8TID - chains S and s of the 30 polymer chains in the assembly; structure by electron microscopy, 3.60 A resolution.

[Chain S (and s)]
Molecule: Coiled-coil domain-containing protein 153
Source organism: Tetrahymena thermophila
Notes: chain s of this document is another copy of the same molecule, construct and numbering; everything in this record applies to it too
UniProt: Q22RH5 (Q22RH5_TETTS); residues 1-187 here = UniProt positions 1-187
Sequence (187 residues; each row starts with the number of its first residue):
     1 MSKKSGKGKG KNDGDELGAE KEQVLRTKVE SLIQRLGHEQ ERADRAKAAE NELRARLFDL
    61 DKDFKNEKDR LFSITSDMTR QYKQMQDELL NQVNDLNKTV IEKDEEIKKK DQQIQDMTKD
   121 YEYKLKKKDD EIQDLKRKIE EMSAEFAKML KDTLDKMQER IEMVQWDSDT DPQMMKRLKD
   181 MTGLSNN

[Interface between chain S and chain s]
Contacting residue pairs (144):
  L25(S) - E22(s)
  L25(S) - L25(s)  hydrophobic
  V29(S) - V29(s)  hydrophobic
  V29(S) - L32(s)
  L32(S) - V29(s)  hydrophobic
  L32(S) - I33(s)  hydrophobic
  I33(S) - L32(s)  hydrophobic
  R35(S) - L36(s)
  R35(S) - Q40(s)
  L36(S) - L32(s)  hydrophobic
  L36(S) - R35(s)
  L36(S) - L36(s)
  L36(S) - E39(s)
  E39(S) - E39(s)
  E39(S) - Q40(s)
  E39(S) - A43(s)
  Q40(S) - R35(s)
  Q40(S) - E39(s)
  R42(S) - A43(s)
  R42(S) - D44(s)  salt bridge
  R42(S) - K47(s)
  A43(S) - E39(s)
  A43(S) - R42(s)
  D44(S) - R42(s)  salt bridge
  A46(S) - A46(s)  hydrophobic
  A46(S) - K47(s)
  A46(S) - E50(s)
  K47(S) - R45(s)
  A49(S) - E50(s)
  E50(S) - A49(s)
  E50(S) - L53(s)
  L53(S) - E50(s)
  L53(S) - R54(s)
  R54(S) - R56(s)
  L57(S) - R56(s)
  L57(S) - L57(s)  hydrophobic
  L60(S) - L57(s)
  L60(S) - L60(s)  hydrophobic
  L60(S) - D61(s)
  D61(S) - L60(s)
  F64(S) - L60(s)
  F64(S) - D61(s)
  F64(S) - F64(s)
  E67(S) - F64(s)
  K68(S) - F64(s)
  L71(S) - L71(s)  hydrophobic
  F72(S) - E67(s)
  F72(S) - L71(s)  hydrophobic
  T75(S) - T75(s)  hydrogen bond
  T75(S) - M78(s)
  M78(S) - T75(s)
  M78(S) - M78(s)  hydrophobic
  M78(S) - T79(s)
  Y82(S) - T79(s)
  Y82(S) - Y82(s)  hydrophobic
  M85(S) - Q86(s)
  L89(S) - Q86(s)
  L89(S) - L89(s)
  Q92(S) - V93(s)
  V93(S) - L89(s)
  V93(S) - Q92(s)
  V93(S) - V93(s)  hydrophobic
  V93(S) - L96(s)
  L96(S) - V93(s)
  L96(S) - L96(s)  hydrophobic
  L96(S) - N97(s)
  L96(S) - V100(s)
  N97(S) - L96(s)
  T99(S) - V100(s)
  V100(S) - L96(s)
  V100(S) - T99(s)
  V100(S) - V100(s)  hydrophobic
  K103(S) - V100(s)
  K103(S) - K103(s)
  K103(S) - D104(s)  salt bridge
  K103(S) - I107(s)
  D104(S) - K103(s)
  E106(S) - I107(s)
  I107(S) - K103(s)
  I107(S) - E106(s)
  I107(S) - I107(s)  hydrophobic
  I107(S) - K110(s)
  K110(S) - I107(s)
  K110(S) - K110(s)
  K110(S) - D111(s)  salt bridge
  K110(S) - I114(s)
  D111(S) - K110(s)  salt bridge
  Q113(S) - I114(s)
  I114(S) - K110(s)
  I114(S) - Q113(s)
  I114(S) - I114(s)  hydrophobic
  I114(S) - M117(s)
  M117(S) - M117(s)  hydrophobic
  M117(S) - T118(s)
  T118(S) - M117(s)  hydrogen bond
  T118(S) - Y121(s)
  Y121(S) - T118(s)
  Y121(S) - Y121(s)  hydrophobic
  Y121(S) - E122(s)  hydrogen bond
  Y121(S) - L125(s)  hydrophobic
  E122(S) - Y121(s)  hydrogen bond
  K124(S) - L125(s)
  L125(S) - Y121(s)  hydrophobic
  L125(S) - K124(s)
  L125(S) - L125(s)  hydrophobic
  L125(S) - K128(s)
  K128(S) - L125(s)
  K128(S) - K128(s)
  K128(S) - D129(s)  salt bridge
  K128(S) - I132(s)
  D129(S) - K124(s)  salt bridge
  D129(S) - K128(s)  salt bridge
  E131(S) - I132(s)
  E131(S) - K136(s)  salt bridge
  I132(S) - K128(s)
  I132(S) - E131(s)
  I132(S) - I132(s)  hydrophobic
  I132(S) - L135(s)  hydrophobic
  L135(S) - I132(s)
  L135(S) - L135(s)  hydrophobic
  L135(S) - K136(s)
  L135(S) - I139(s)
  K136(S) - E131(s)  salt bridge
  K138(S) - M142(s)
  I139(S) - L135(s)  hydrophobic
  I139(S) - K138(s)
  I139(S) - I139(s)  hydrophobic
  I139(S) - M142(s)  hydrophobic
  M142(S) - M142(s)  hydrophobic
  F146(S) - F146(s)  hydrophobic
  F146(S) - M149(s)  hydrophobic
  M149(S) - F146(s)  hydrophobic
  M149(S) - L150(s)  hydrophobic
  L150(S) - M149(s)  hydrophobic
  L150(S) - L150(s)  hydrophobic
  T153(S) - T153(s)
  M157(S) - K156(s)
  M157(S) - M157(s)  hydrophobic
  M157(S) - R160(s)
  R160(S) - M157(s)
  R160(S) - I161(s)
  R160(S) - T182(s)
  I161(S) - R160(s)
  V164(S) - V164(s)  hydrophobic
Also at the interface, not in a pair above, chain S (73 interface residues in all): K21, E22, T79, Q86, S168, M181
Also at the interface, not in a pair above, chain s (77 interface residues in all): K21, K68, K108, E145, S168, M181

[Overview]
73 residues of chain S and 77 residues of chain s are in contact, with 4 hydrogen bonds and 10 salt bridges.
Polar pairs include R42(S)-D44(s), K103(S)-D104(s) and K110(S)-D111(s).
Chain S and chain s are both Coiled-coil domain-containing protein 153 (Tetrahymena thermophila); the
structure, Combined linker domain of N-DRC and associated proteins Tetrahymena, was determined by electron
microscopy (same publication as 8TEK and 8TH8).
